Entry 7QNF (X-ray diffraction, 2.14 A resolution); this record covers chains AAA and BBB.

Chain AAA (and BBB):
Protein: Lactaldehyde reductase
Source organism: Escherichia coli str. K-12 substr. MG1655
Notes: EC 1.1.1.77; chain BBB of this document is another copy of the same molecule, construct and numbering; everything in this record applies to it too
UniProt: P0A9S2 (FUCO_ECO57); residues 2-383 here correspond to UniProt positions 1-382 (UniProt number = residue number - 1)
Sequence (390 residues; numbered 1 to 390; the number before each row is that of its first residue):
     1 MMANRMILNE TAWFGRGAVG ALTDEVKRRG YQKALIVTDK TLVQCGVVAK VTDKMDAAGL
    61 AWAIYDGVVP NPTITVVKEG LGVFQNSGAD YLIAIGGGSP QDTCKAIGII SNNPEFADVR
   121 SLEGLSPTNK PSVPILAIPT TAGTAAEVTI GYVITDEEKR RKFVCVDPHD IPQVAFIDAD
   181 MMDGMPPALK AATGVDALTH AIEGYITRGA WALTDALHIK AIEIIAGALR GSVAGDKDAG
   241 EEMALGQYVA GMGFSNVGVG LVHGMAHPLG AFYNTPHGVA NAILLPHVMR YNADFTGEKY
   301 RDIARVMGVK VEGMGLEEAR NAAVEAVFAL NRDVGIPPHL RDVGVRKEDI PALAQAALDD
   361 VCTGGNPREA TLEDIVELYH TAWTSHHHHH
Disordered / not traced: 1-2, 386-390
Differences from the reference sequence: initiating methionine (1); engineered mutation Gly-151 (Asn150 in P0A9S2), Val-259 (Leu258 in P0A9S2), Gly-315 (Ser314 in P0A9S2); expression tag (384-390)
UniProt features mapped onto this chain:
  - binding site (NAD(+)): Asp-39, Asn-71, Gly-98, Ser-99, Thr-140 to Thr-144, Lys-162, Met-181 to Met-185
  - binding site (Fe cation): Asp-196, His-200, His-263, His-277
Bound ions: Fe ion: Asp-196, His-200, His-263, His-277
Ligand contacts: adenosine-5-diphosphoribose (APR): Asp-39, Thr-41, Leu-42, Pro-70, Asn-71, Pro-72, Gly-97, Gly-98, Ser-99, Pro-100, Asp-102, Thr-140, Thr-141, Thr-144, Val-153, Lys-162, Met-181, Met-182, Gly-184, Met-185, Pro-186, Leu-189, Thr-193, His-267, His-277
What the authors report for this chain:
  - catalytic residues: His-267, Asp-360 (proposed by the authors, not directly observed)
  - mutagenesis - H267Q (8- to 32-fold), D360N (8- to 32-fold): decreased binding to either aldehyde, 1 or 2
  - mutagenesis - H267Q, D360N: unchanged catalytic activity on either 1 or 2

How chain AAA and chain BBB interact:
Residue-residue contacts (45):
  Ala-3(AAA) / Trp-13(BBB)  hydrophobic
  Ala-3(AAA) / Phe-14(BBB)
  Ala-3(AAA) / Ala-18(BBB)  hydrophobic
  Asn-4(AAA) / Ala-12(BBB)
  Asn-4(AAA) / Trp-13(BBB)
  Asn-4(AAA) / Phe-14(BBB)  hydrogen bond (backbone-backbone)
  Arg-5(AAA) / Ala-12(BBB)
  Arg-5(AAA) / Trp-13(BBB)
  Met-6(AAA) / Glu-10(BBB)
  Met-6(AAA) / Thr-11(BBB)
  Met-6(AAA) / Ala-12(BBB)  hydrogen bond (backbone-backbone)
  Met-6(AAA) / Phe-14(BBB)  hydrophobic
  Ile-7(AAA) / Glu-10(BBB)
  Ile-7(AAA) / Thr-11(BBB)
  Leu-8(AAA) / Leu-8(BBB)  hydrophobic
  Leu-8(AAA) / Asn-9(BBB)
  Leu-8(AAA) / Glu-10(BBB)  hydrogen bond (backbone-backbone)
  Asn-9(AAA) / Leu-8(BBB)
  Glu-10(AAA) / Met-6(BBB)
  Glu-10(AAA) / Ile-7(BBB)
  Glu-10(AAA) / Leu-8(BBB)  hydrogen bond (backbone-backbone)
  Glu-10(AAA) / Ile-171(BBB)
  Glu-10(AAA) / Gln-173(BBB)  hydrogen bond
  Thr-11(AAA) / Met-6(BBB)
  Thr-11(AAA) / Ile-7(BBB)
  Ala-12(AAA) / Asn-4(BBB)
  Ala-12(AAA) / Arg-5(BBB)
  Ala-12(AAA) / Met-6(BBB)  hydrogen bond (backbone-backbone)
  Trp-13(AAA) / Ala-3(BBB)
  Trp-13(AAA) / Asn-4(BBB)
  Trp-13(AAA) / Arg-5(BBB)
  Phe-14(AAA) / Ala-3(BBB)
  Phe-14(AAA) / Asn-4(BBB)  hydrogen bond (backbone-backbone)
  Phe-14(AAA) / Met-6(BBB)  hydrophobic
  Phe-14(AAA) / Trp-211(BBB)  hydrophobic
  Ala-18(AAA) / Ala-3(BBB)  hydrophobic
  Ile-171(AAA) / Glu-10(BBB)
  Gln-173(AAA) / Glu-10(BBB)
  Trp-211(AAA) / Phe-14(BBB)  hydrophobic
  Ala-212(AAA) / Leu-245(BBB)  hydrophobic
  Ala-216(AAA) / Lys-220(BBB)
  Lys-220(AAA) / Ala-216(BBB)
  Leu-245(AAA) / Ala-212(BBB)  hydrophobic
  Leu-245(AAA) / Leu-213(BBB)
  Val-249(AAA) / Leu-213(BBB)  hydrophobic
Other interface residues (no listed pair), chain AAA (23 interface residues in all): Leu-213, Met-252
Other interface residues (no listed pair), chain BBB (23 interface residues in all): Val-249, Met-252

Summary:
The chain AAA/chain BBB interface involves 23 residues from each chain; the contacts include 7 hydrogen bonds.
Among the polar pairs are Glu-10(AAA)/Gln-173(BBB), Asn-4(AAA)/Phe-14(BBB) and Met-6(AAA)/Ala-12(BBB). Ligands
of chain AAA: adenosine-5-diphosphoribose. The paper reports catalytic residues His-267(AAA) and Asp-360(AAA);
H267Q and D360N of chain AAA reduce binding to either aldehyde, 1 or 2.
Chain AAA and chain BBB are both Lactaldehyde reductase (Escherichia coli str. K-12 substr. MG1655); the
structure, CRYSTAL STRUCTURE OF E.coli ALCOHOL DEHYDROGENASE - FucO MUTANT N151G, L259V COMPLEXED WITH FE,
NAD+, AND ..., was determined by X-ray diffraction (same publication as 7QNI, 7QNJ, 7R0P, 7R3D and 7R5T).
